Entry 3BUW (X-ray diffraction, 1.45 A resolution); this record covers chain A.

Chain A:
Molecule: 13-meric peptide from Tyrosine-protein kinase SYK
Notes: fragment: pTyr-323 phosphopeptide
UniProtKB: P43405 (KSYK_HUMAN); residues 317-329 here = UniProt positions 317-329
Chain sequence (13 residues; each row starts with the number of its first residue):
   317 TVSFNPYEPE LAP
Disordered / not traced: 317-318, 328-329
Modified residues: Tyr323 (o-phosphotyrosine; PTR)
Swiss-Prot annotation at these positions:
  - modified residue: Thr317 (Phosphothreonine), Ser319 (Phosphoserine), Tyr323 (Phosphotyrosine)
From the paper describing this entry:
  - interface residues: Asn321, Pro322, Glu324
  - post-translational modification sites: Tyr323

Overview:
From the paper: interface residues Asn321, Pro322 and Glu324; a modification site at Tyr323.
Chain A is 13-meric peptide from Tyrosine-protein kinase SYK; the structure, Crystal structure of c-Cbl-TKB
domain complexed with its binding motif in Syk, was determined by X-ray diffraction, deposited together with
3BUM, 3BUN, 3BUO and 3BUX.
